PDB entry 7Y67 | electron microscopy, 2.80 A resolution | chains A and B of the 6 polymer chains in the assembly

== Chain A ==
Protein: Guanine nucleotide-binding protein G(i) subunit alpha-1
Organism: Homo sapiens
Reference sequence: P63096 (GNAI1_HUMAN); residue numbers follow UniProt; this construct covers 1-354
Chain sequence (354 residues; numbered 1 to 354; the number before each row is that of its first residue):
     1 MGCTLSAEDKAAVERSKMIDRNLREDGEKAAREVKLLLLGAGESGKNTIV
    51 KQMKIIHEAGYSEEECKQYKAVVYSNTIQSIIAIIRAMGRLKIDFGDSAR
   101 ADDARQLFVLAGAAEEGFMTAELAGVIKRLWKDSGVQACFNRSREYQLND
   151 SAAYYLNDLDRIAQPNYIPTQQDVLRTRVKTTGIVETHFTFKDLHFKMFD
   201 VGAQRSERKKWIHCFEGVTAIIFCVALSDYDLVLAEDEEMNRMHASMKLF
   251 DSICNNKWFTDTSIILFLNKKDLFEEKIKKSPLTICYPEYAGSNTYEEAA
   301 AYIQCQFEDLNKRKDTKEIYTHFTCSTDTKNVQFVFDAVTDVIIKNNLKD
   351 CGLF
Unresolved in the structure: 1-3, 56-182
Differences from the reference sequence: conflict Asn47 (Ser in P63096), Ala203 (Gly in P63096), Ala245 (Glu in P63096), Ser326 (Ala in P63096)
Swiss-Prot annotation at these positions:
  - region: Lys35 to Lys46, Thr48 (G1 motif), Asp173 to Thr181 (G2 motif), Phe196 to Gly202, Gln204, Arg205 (G3 motif), Ile265 to Asp272 (G4 motif), Thr324, Cys325, Thr327 to Thr329 (G5 motif)
  - binding site (GTP): Glu43 to Lys46, Thr48, Ser151, Leu175 to Thr181, Asp200 to Gly202, Gln204, Asn269 to Asp272
  - binding site (Mg(2+)): Thr181
  - modified residue: Arg178 (ADP-ribosylarginine), Gln204 (Deamidated glutamine), Cys351 (ADP-ribosylcysteine)
  - lipidation: Gly2 (N-myristoyl glycine), Cys3 (S-palmitoyl cysteine)
  - natural variant: Gly40 (G40C: In NEDHISB; G40R: In NEDHISB), Gly45 (G45D: In NEDHISB), Thr48 (T48I: In NEDHISB; T48K: In NEDHISB), Gln52 (Q52P: In NEDHISB), Ser75 (deletion: In NEDHISB; uncertain significance), Gln172 (deletion: In NEDHISB), Asp173 (D173V: In NEDHISB), Glu186 to Phe189 (deletion: In NEDHISB; uncertain significance), Cys224 (C224Y: In NEDHISB), Lys270 (K270N: In NEDHISB; K270R: In NEDHISB), Asp272 (D272G: In NEDHISB), Val332 (V332E: In NEDHISB; uncertain significance)
  - mutagenesis: Gly42 (G42R: Abolishes switch to an activated conformation and dissociation from beta and gamma subunits upon GTP binding. Abolishes interaction with RGS family members), Glu116 (E116L: Enhances interaction (inactive GDP-bound) with RGS14), Gln147 (Q147L: Enhances interaction (inactive GDP-bound) with RGS14)

== Chain B ==
Protein: Guanine nucleotide-binding protein G(I)/G(S)/G(T) subunit beta-1
Organism: Homo sapiens
Reference sequence: P62873 (GBB1_HUMAN); residue numbers follow UniProt; this construct covers 2-340
Chain sequence (356 residues; numbered -15 to 340; the number before each row is that of its first residue; numbers below 1 keep their minus sign (Met-15 is residue -15)):
   -15 MHHHHLEVLFQGPGSSGSELDQLRQEAEQLKNQIRDARKACADATLSQIT
    35 NNIDPVGRIQMRTRRTLRGHLAKIYAMHWGTDSRLLVSASQDGKLIIWDS
    85 YTTNKVHAIPLRSSWVMTCAYAPSGNYVACGGLDNICSIYNLKTREGNVR
   135 VSRELAGHTGYLSCCRFLDDNQIVTSSGDTTCALWDIETGQQTTTFTGHT
   185 GDVMSLSLAPDTRLFVSGACDASAKLWDVREGMCRQTFTGHESDINAICF
   235 FPNGNAFATGSDDATCRLFDLRADQELMTYSHDNIICGITSVSFSKSGRL
   285 LLAGYDDFNCNVWDALKADRAGVLAGHDNRVSCLGVTDDGMAVATGSWDS
   335 FLKIWN
Unresolved in the structure: -15 to 0
Differences from the reference sequence: initiating methionine (-15); expression tag (-14 to 1)
Swiss-Prot annotation at these positions:
  - modified residue: Ser2 (N-acetylserine), His266 (Phosphohistidine)
  - natural variant: Leu30 (L30F: In MRD42; uncertain significance), Arg52 (R52G: In MRD42), Gly64 (G64V: In MRD42), Asp76 (D76E: In MRD42; D76G: In MRD42), Gly77 (G77S: In MRD42), Lys78 (K78R: In MRD42), Ile80 (I80N: In MRD42; I80T: In MRD42), His91 (H91R: In MRD42; uncertain significance), Ala92 (A92T: In MRD42), Pro94 (P94S: In MRD42), Leu95 (L95P: In MRD42), Arg96 (R96L: In MRD42), 5 further natural variant entries in UniProt

== Chain A / chain B interface ==
Residue-residue contacts (28; chain A residue first):
  Arg15(A) - Val90(B)  hydrogen bond (side chain-backbone)
  Arg15(A) - His91(B)
  Ser16(A) - Asn88(B)
  Ser16(A) - Lys89(B)
  Ile19(A) - Lys89(B)
  Ile19(A) - Val90(B)
  Ile19(A) - Ala92(B)  hydrophobic
  Asp20(A) - Lys89(B)  salt bridge
  Leu23(A) - Gly53(B)
  Leu23(A) - Lys78(B)
  Leu23(A) - Ile80(B)  hydrophobic
  Gly27(A) - Leu55(B)
  Gly183(A) - Asn119(B)
  Ile184(A) - Trp99(B)
  Ile184(A) - Leu117(B)
  Phe199(A) - Trp99(B)  hydrophobic
  Gln204(A) - Tyr145(B)
  Ser206(A) - Tyr145(B)
  Glu207(A) - Asp186(B)
  Glu207(A) - Cys204(B)
  Lys209(A) - Asp228(B)  salt bridge
  Lys210(A) - Tyr145(B)
  Lys210(A) - Met188(B)
  Lys210(A) - Asp228(B)  salt bridge
  His213(A) - Tyr59(B)  hydrogen bond
  Cys214(A) - Tyr59(B)
  Phe215(A) - Trp99(B)  hydrophobic
  Glu216(A) - Lys57(B)
Also at the interface, not in a pair above, chain A (23 interface residues in all): Val13, Asp26, Arg205, Trp211, Trp258
Also at the interface, not in a pair above, chain B (25 interface residues in all): Asp76, Thr143, Gly144, Gly162, Arg314, Trp332

== Summary ==
23 residues of chain A and 25 residues of chain B are in contact; the contacts include 2 hydrogen bonds and 3
salt bridges. Among the polar pairs are Asp20(A)-Lys89(B), Lys209(A)-Asp228(B) and Lys210(A)-Asp228(B).
Chain A is Guanine nucleotide-binding protein G(i) subunit alpha-1 and chain B is Guanine nucleotide-binding
protein G(I)/G(S)/G(T) subunit beta-1, both from Homo sapiens; the structure, Cryo-EM structure of C089-bound
C5aR1(I116A) mutant in complex with Gi protein, was determined by electron microscopy, deposited together with
7Y64, 7Y65 and 7Y66.
